8RXC - chains B and A of the 8 polymer chains in the assembly; structure by electron microscopy, 3.15 A resolution.

[Chain B (and A)]
Molecule: DNA repair protein RadA
Organism: Streptococcus pneumoniae
Notes: chain A of this document is another copy of the same molecule, construct and numbering; everything in this record applies to it too
UniProtKB: A0A237IXT5 (A0A237IXT5_STREE); numbering as in UniProt (aligned over 3-452)
Sequence (473 residues; row label = number of the first residue in the row; numbers below 1 keep their minus sign (Met-20 is residue -20)):
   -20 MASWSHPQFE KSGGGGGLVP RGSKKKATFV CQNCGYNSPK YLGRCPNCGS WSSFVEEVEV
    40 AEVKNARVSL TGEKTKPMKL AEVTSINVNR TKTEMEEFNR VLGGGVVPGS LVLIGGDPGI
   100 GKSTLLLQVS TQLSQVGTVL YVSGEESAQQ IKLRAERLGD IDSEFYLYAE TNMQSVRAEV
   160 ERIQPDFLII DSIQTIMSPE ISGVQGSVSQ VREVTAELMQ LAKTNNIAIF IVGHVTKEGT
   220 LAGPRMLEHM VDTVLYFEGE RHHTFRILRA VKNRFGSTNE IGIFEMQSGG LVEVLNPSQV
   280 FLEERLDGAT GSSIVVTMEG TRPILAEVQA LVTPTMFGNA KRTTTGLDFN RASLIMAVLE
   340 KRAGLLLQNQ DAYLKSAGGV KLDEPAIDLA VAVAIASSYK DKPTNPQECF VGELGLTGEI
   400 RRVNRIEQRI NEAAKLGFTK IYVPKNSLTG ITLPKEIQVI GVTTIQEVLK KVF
Disordered / not traced: -20 to 55
Differences from the reference sequence: initiating methionine (-20); expression tag (-19 to 2)
Metal / ion sites: Mg2+: Ser102, Glu124 (together with ATP-gamma-S)
Ligand contacts:
  - ATP-gamma-S (AGS; phosphothiophosphoric acid-adenylate ester), molecule 1: Pro97, Gly98, Ile99, Gly100, Lys101, Ser102, Thr103, Glu124, Glu125, Arg133, Arg136, Met265, Ser267
  - ATP-gamma-S (AGS), molecule 2: His228, Lys251, Asn252, Arg253, Phe254, Gly255, Ser256, Thr257
From the paper describing this entry:
  - binding site for ATP-gamma-S: Lys101, Ser102, Arg133, Arg136, His228, Lys251, Arg253, Gly255, Ser256, Met265
  - catalytic residues: Glu124 (proposed by the authors, not directly observed)
  - mutagenesis - K101A, K251A, R253A: decreased catalytic activity (citing earlier work)
  - mutagenesis - K101A: unchanged binding to DNA (citing earlier work)
  - mutagenesis - K251A, R253A: decreased binding to DNA (citing earlier work)
  - binding site for Poly-dT 30 bp: Thr215, Lys216, Glu217, Gly222
  - binding site for Poly-dA (30 bp) Poly-dC (60 bp) Poly-dA (30 bp): Ser188 to Asn204
  - self-association interface (contacts with another copy of this molecule); pairs are residue here / residue on that copy: Glu306-Arg400 (salt bridge)
  - contacts within the chain: Glu239-Arg301
  - mutagenesis - E239A: decreased stability
  - mutagenesis - R301A: increased catalytic activity on in the absence of DNA
  - mutagenesis - R301A: decreased catalytic activity (helicase activity)
  - mutagenesis - R301A: decreased growth
  - mutagenesis - R301A: decreased binding to both ss- and dsDNA

[How chain B and chain A interact]
Residue-residue contacts - 80 pairs, chain B then chain A:
  Asp96(B) - Arg224(A)  salt bridge
  Pro97(B) - Arg224(A)
  Pro97(B) - His228(A)
  Gly123(B) - Met198(A)
  Glu124(B) - His228(A)
  Glu124(B) - Asp231(A)
  Glu124(B) - Arg253(A)  hydrogen bond (backbone-side chain)
  Glu125(B) - Arg253(A)
  Ala127(B) - Leu59(A)  hydrophobic
  Gln128(B) - Ile65(A)
  Gln129(B) - Arg253(A)  hydrogen bond (side chain-backbone)
  Gln129(B) - Phe254(A)
  Lys131(B) - Glu61(A)
  Lys131(B) - Val62(A)
  Lys131(B) - Ser64(A)
  Leu132(B) - Val67(A)  hydrophobic
  Arg133(B) - Arg253(A)  hydrogen bond (side chain-backbone)
  Ala134(B) - Glu61(A)
  Phe144(B) - Ala60(A)
  Tyr145(B) - Leu59(A)
  Leu146(B) - Leu59(A)
  Leu146(B) - Glu61(A)
  Glu158(B) - Met57(A)
  Arg161(B) - Met57(A)  hydrogen bond
  Gln173(B) - Met229(A)
  Val183(B) - Ile180(A)
  Gln184(B) - Ile180(A)
  Gln184(B) - Ser188(A)  hydrogen bond
  Gln184(B) - Gln189(A)
  Gln184(B) - Glu192(A)
  Gly185(B) - Arg191(A)
  Ser186(B) - Arg191(A)  hydrogen bond (backbone-side chain)
  Ser186(B) - Met225(A)  hydrogen bond
  Ser186(B) - Met229(A)
  Val187(B) - Arg191(A)
  His213(B) - His228(A)
  Val214(B) - Arg224(A)
  Val214(B) - His228(A)
  Thr215(B) - Arg224(A)  hydrogen bond (backbone-side chain)
  Glu239(B) - Arg404(A)
  Arg240(B) - Asn403(A)  hydrogen bond (backbone-side chain)
  His241(B) - Asn403(A)  hydrogen bond (backbone-side chain)
  His242(B) - Asn403(A)
  Thr243(B) - Asn403(A)
  Thr243(B) - Arg404(A)
  Gln278(B) - Arg401(A)
  Val279(B) - Arg400(A)  hydrogen bond (backbone-side chain)
  Phe280(B) - Arg400(A)
  Leu281(B) - Ile399(A)
  Leu281(B) - Arg400(A)
  Leu281(B) - Arg401(A)
  Leu281(B) - Asn425(A)
  Glu283(B) - Asn425(A)
  Ala288(B) - Thr396(A)
  Glu306(B) - Arg400(A)  salt bridge
  Gln308(B) - Gly394(A)
  Gln308(B) - Leu395(A)  hydrogen bond (side chain-backbone)
  Gln308(B) - Glu398(A)  hydrogen bond
  Gln308(B) - Arg400(A)
  Ala309(B) - Leu395(A)
  Leu310(B) - Ala336(A)
  Leu310(B) - Lys340(A)
  Leu310(B) - Leu395(A)
  Phe316(B) - Gln347(A)
  Thr322(B) - Asn329(A)
  Thr322(B) - Leu333(A)
  Thr323(B) - Asn329(A)
  Thr324(B) - Asn329(A)
  Thr324(B) - Leu333(A)
  Asp350(B) - Gln347(A)
  Tyr352(B) - Leu333(A)  hydrophobic
  Tyr352(B) - Ala336(A)  hydrophobic
  Tyr352(B) - Leu395(A)
  Lys354(B) - Leu333(A)
  Lys354(B) - Asp367(A)  salt bridge
  Lys354(B) - Leu393(A)  hydrogen bond (side chain-backbone)
  Lys354(B) - Leu395(A)
  Ala356(B) - Glu392(A)
  Ala356(B) - Arg400(A)
  Gly357(B) - Glu392(A)  hydrogen bond (backbone-side chain)
Interface residues without a listed pair, chain B (63 interface residues in all): Gly95, Tyr147, Ala148, Thr174, Gly182, Lys216, Arg284, Leu285, Thr289, Pro313, Met315, Lys320, Leu353
Interface residues without a listed pair, chain A (48 interface residues in all): Pro56, Thr63, Glu227, Arg330, Ser332, Val337, Arg341, Asn348, Thr443

[Summary]
63 residues of chain B face 48 of chain A across their interface, with 15 hydrogen bonds and 3 salt bridges.
Among the polar pairs are Asp96(B)-Arg224(A), Glu306(B)-Arg400(A) and Lys354(B)-Asp367(A). The paper reports
the catalytic residue Glu124(B); K101A, K251A and R253A of chain B reduce catalytic activity; 5 substitutions
were tested in all.
Both chains are DNA repair protein RadA (Streptococcus pneumoniae). Entry 8RXC (RadA helicase from
Streptococcus pneumoniae coordinating dsDNA) was determined by electron microscopy (same publication as 8RXK
and 8RXS).
